PDB entry 7KLN | electron microscopy, 3.60 A resolution | chains A1 and A2 of the 24 polymer chains in the assembly

[Chain A1]
Protein: Portal protein
Source organism: Vibrio phage XM1
Sequence (412 residues; each row starts with the number of its first residue):
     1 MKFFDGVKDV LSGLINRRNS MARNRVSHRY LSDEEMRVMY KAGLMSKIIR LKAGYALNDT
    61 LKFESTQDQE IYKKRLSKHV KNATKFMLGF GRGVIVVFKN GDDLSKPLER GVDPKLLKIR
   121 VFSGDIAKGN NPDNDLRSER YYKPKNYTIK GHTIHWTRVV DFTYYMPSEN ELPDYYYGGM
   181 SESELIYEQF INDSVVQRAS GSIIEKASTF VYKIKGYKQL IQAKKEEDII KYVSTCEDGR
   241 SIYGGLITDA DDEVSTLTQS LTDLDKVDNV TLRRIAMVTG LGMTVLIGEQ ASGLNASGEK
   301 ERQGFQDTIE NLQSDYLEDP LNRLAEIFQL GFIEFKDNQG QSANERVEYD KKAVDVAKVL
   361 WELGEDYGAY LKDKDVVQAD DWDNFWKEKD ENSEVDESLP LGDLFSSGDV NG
Not modelled in the structure: 1-8, 338-345, 378-412

[Chain A2]
Protein: Head completion protein, gp1
Source organism: Vibrio phage XM1
Sequence (118 residues; numbered 1 to 118; the number before each row is that of its first residue):
     1 MALIDDFKAR FPNLDGSLVD ALVPVYENNY SCYYGGSYEN DCDKEAILLL IAHLVVTDPS
    61 YSGDESSSRA VASQSVGSVS VSFVAGSTGS DWTNWLNSTR YGQLFLMVTS NNMGPSFA

[Chain A1 / chain A2 interface]
Pairs across the interface (25):
  Tyr-212(A1) / Pro-115(A2)  hydrophobic
  Ile-214(A1) / Met-113(A2)  hydrophobic
  Ile-214(A1) / Pro-115(A2)
  Lys-215(A1) / Met-113(A2)
  Leu-220(A1) / Asn-111(A2)
  Lys-225(A1) / Asn-111(A2)  hydrogen bond
  Asp-228(A1) / Asn-111(A2)
  Asp-228(A1) / Asn-112(A2)
  Ile-229(A1) / Met-113(A2)
  Tyr-232(A1) / Asn-112(A2)
  Tyr-232(A1) / Pro-115(A2)
  Tyr-232(A1) / Ser-116(A2)
  Val-233(A1) / Pro-115(A2)
  Cys-236(A1) / Pro-115(A2)
  Cys-236(A1) / Ser-116(A2)
  Cys-236(A1) / Ala-118(A2)  hydrophobic
  Gly-239(A1) / Ala-118(A2)
  Arg-240(A1) / Ala-118(A2)
  Gly-244(A1) / Ala-118(A2)
  Gly-245(A1) / Phe-117(A2)
  Gly-245(A1) / Ala-118(A2)
  Leu-246(A1) / Ala-118(A2)  hydrophobic
  Ile-247(A1) / Pro-115(A2)
  Ile-247(A1) / Ser-116(A2)
  Thr-248(A1) / Pro-115(A2)
Also at the interface, not in a pair above, chain A1 (18 interface residues in all): Ser-241
Also at the interface, not in a pair above, chain A2 (9 interface residues in all): Ser-110, Gly-114
Interface features reported in the paper:
  - interface residues, chain A2: Met-113(A2)

[In short]
18 residues of chain A1 and 9 residues of chain A2 are in contact, with 1 hydrogen bond. Its one
hydrogen-bonded contact is Lys-225(A1)/Asn-111(A2). The paper reports the interface residue Met-113(A2).
Chain A1 is Portal protein and chain A2 is Head completion protein, gp1, both from Vibrio phage XM1; the
structure, Myoviridae Phage XM1 Neck Region (12-fold), was determined by electron microscopy together with
7KMX, 7KJK and 7KH1 from the same study.
